6WB1 - chains A and B of the 4 polymer chains in the assembly; structure by electron microscopy, 4.70 A resolution (low resolution: residue-level contacts below are approximate; hydrogen-bond / salt-bridge calls are withheld).

Chain A:
Protein: Reverse transcriptase/ribonuclease H
Organism: Human immunodeficiency virus type 1 group M subtype B (isolate BH10)
Notes: EC 2.7.7.49, 2.7.7.7, 3.1.26.13
UniProtKB: P03366 (POL_HV1B1); residues 1-560 here correspond to UniProt positions 600-1159 (UniProt number = residue number + 599)
Chain sequence (562 residues; each row starts with the number of its first residue; numbers below 1 keep their minus sign (Met-1 is residue -1)):
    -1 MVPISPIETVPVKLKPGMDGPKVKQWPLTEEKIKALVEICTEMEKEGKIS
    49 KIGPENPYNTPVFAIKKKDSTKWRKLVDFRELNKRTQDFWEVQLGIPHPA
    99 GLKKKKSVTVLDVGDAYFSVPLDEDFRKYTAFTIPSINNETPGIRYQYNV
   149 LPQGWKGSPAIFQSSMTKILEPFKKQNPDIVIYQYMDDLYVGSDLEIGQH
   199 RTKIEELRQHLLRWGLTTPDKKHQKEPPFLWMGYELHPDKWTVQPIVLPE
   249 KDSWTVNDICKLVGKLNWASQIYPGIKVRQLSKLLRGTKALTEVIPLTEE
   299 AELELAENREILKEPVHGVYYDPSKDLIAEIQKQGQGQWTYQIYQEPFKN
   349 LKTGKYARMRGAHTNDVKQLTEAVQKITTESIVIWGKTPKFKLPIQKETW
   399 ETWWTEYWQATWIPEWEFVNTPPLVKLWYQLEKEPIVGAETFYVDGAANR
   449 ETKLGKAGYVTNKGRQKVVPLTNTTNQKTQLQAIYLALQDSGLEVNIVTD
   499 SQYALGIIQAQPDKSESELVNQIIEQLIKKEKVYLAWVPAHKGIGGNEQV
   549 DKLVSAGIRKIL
Disordered / not traced: -1 to 3, 133-142, 358, 461-462, 559-560
Sequence notes: expression tag (-1 to 0); engineered mutation Cys258 (Gln857 in P03366), Gln478 (Glu1077 in P03366); conflict Ser280 (Cys879 in P03366)
UniProt features mapped onto this chain:
  - region: Phe227 to His235 (RT 'primer grip')
  - motif: Trp398 to Trp414 (Tryptophan repeat motif)
  - binding site (Mg(2+)): Asp110, Asp185, Asp186, Asp443, Asp498, Asp549
  - site: Trp401 (Essential for RT p66/p51 heterodimerization), Trp414 (Essential for RT p66/p51 heterodimerization), Phe440, Tyr441 (Cleavage), Leu560 (Cleavage)
Reported in the primary citation:
  - mutagenesis - A355C: unchanged catalytic activity
  - mutagenesis - E478Q: abolished catalytic activity (citing earlier work)

Chain B:
Protein: reverse transcriptase p51 subunit
Organism: Human immunodeficiency virus 1
UniProtKB: P03366 (POL_HV1B1); residues 1-440 here correspond to UniProt positions 600-1039 (UniProt number = residue number + 599)
Chain sequence (442 residues; row label = number of the first residue in the row; numbers below 1 keep their minus sign (Met-1 is residue -1)):
    -1 MVPISPIETVPVKLKPGMDGPKVKQWPLTEEKIKALVEICTEMEKEGKIS
    49 KIGPENPYNTPVFAIKKKDSTKWRKLVDFRELNKRTQDFWEVQLGIPHPA
    99 GLKKKKSVTVLDVGDAYFSVPLDEDFRKYTAFTIPSINNETPGIRYQYNV
   149 LPQGWKGSPAIFQSSMTKILEPFKKQNPDIVIYQYMDDLYVGSDLEIGQH
   199 RTKIEELRQHLLRWGLTTPDKKHQKEPPFLWMGYELHPDKWTVQPIVLPE
   249 KDSWTVNDIQKLVGKLNWASQIYPGIKVRQLSKLLRGTKALTEVIPLTEE
   299 AELELAENREILKEPVHGVYYDPSKDLIAEIQKQGQGQWTYQIYQEPFKN
   349 LKTGKYARMRGAHTNDVKQLTEAVQKITTESIVIWGKTPKFKLPIQKETW
   399 ETWWTEYWQATWIPEWEFVNTPPLVKLWYQLEKEPIVGAETF
Disordered / not traced: -1 to 4, 15, 65, 218-230, 356-362, 429-440
Sequence notes: expression tag (-1 to 0); engineered mutation Ser280 (Cys879 in P03366)
UniProt features mapped onto this chain:
  - region: Phe227 to His235 (RT 'primer grip')
  - motif: Trp398 to Trp414 (Tryptophan repeat motif)
  - binding site (Mg(2+)): Asp110, Asp185, Asp186
  - site: Trp401 (Essential for RT p66/p51 heterodimerization), Trp414 (Essential for RT p66/p51 heterodimerization), Phe440 (Cleavage)

Chain A / chain B interface:
Contacting residue pairs - 54 pairs, chain A then chain B:
  Val8(A) with Glu53(B)
  Phe87(A) with Pro52(B); Glu53(B); Pro55(B)
  Trp88(A) with Pro52(B); Asn54(B); Pro55(B); Arg143(B)
  Val90(A) with Pro140(B); Gly141(B)
  Gly93(A) with Asn137(B)
  Ile94(A) with Asn137(B)
  Pro95(A) with Asn136(B)
  His96(A) with Asn136(B)
  Gly99(A) with Asn136(B)
  Gln161(A) with Pro140(B)
  Tyr181(A) with Glu138(B)
  Gln182(A) with Glu138(B)
  Lys366(A) with Gln394(B)
  Thr377(A) with Thr400(B)
  Ile380(A) with Leu26(B); Ile135(B)
  Val381(A) with Pro25(B); Ile135(B); Asn136(B)
  Ile382(A) with Ile135(B); Asn136(B)
  Trp383(A) with Ile135(B)
  Gly384(A) with Thr27(B); Ile135(B)
  Trp402(A) with Asp364(B)
  Trp406(A) with Thr419(B)
  Gln407(A) with Lys331(B); Pro392(B); Ile393(B); Gln394(B)
  Ala408(A) with Trp337(B); Pro392(B); Ile393(B)
  Thr409(A) with Asp364(B)
  Trp410(A) with Asn363(B); Trp401(B)
  Pro433(A) with Asn255(B)
  Thr439(A) with Lys287(B); Ala288(B); Leu289(B)
  Gln507(A) with Pro421(B)
  Tyr532(A) with Asn255(B)
  Pro537(A) with Asn265(B)
  Gly541(A) with Leu283(B)
  Ile542(A) with Leu283(B)
  Gly543(A) with Leu283(B); Thr286(B)
  Gly544(A) with Thr286(B)
Also at the interface, not in a pair above, chain A (50 interface residues in all): Pro9, Gln85, Asp86, Leu100, Lys101, Ala158, Ile159, Ser162, Val179, Ile180, Gln373, Thr403, Tyr441, Ala534, Val536, Lys540
Also at the interface, not in a pair above, chain B (42 interface residues in all): Glu28, Asn57, Gln258, Ser280, Arg284, Gly285, Glu396, Thr397, Tyr405, Asn418

In short:
The interface between chain A and chain B involves 50 residues on one side and 42 on the other. UniProt lists
6 Mg2+-binding residues on chain A; 3 Mg2+-binding residues on chain B. The paper reports that E478Q of chain
A abolishes catalytic activity; A355C of chain A leaves catalytic activity unchanged.
Chain A is Reverse transcriptase/ribonuclease H (Human immunodeficiency virus type 1 group M subtype B
(isolate BH10)) and chain B is reverse transcriptase p51 subunit (Human immunodeficiency virus 1); the
structure, +3 extended HIV-1 reverse transcriptase initiation complex core (intermediate state), was
determined by electron microscopy, deposited together with 6WAZ, 6WB0 and 6WB2.
